Entry 7DCU (X-ray diffraction, 1.75 A resolution); this record covers chains C and D of the 5 polymer chains in the assembly.

Chain C:
Name: Heat shock factor protein 2
Organism: Homo sapiens
UniProt: Q03933 (HSF2_HUMAN); residues 7-112 here = UniProt positions 7-112
Chain sequence (113 residues; numbered 0 to 112; the number before each row is that of its first residue; numbering starts at 0):
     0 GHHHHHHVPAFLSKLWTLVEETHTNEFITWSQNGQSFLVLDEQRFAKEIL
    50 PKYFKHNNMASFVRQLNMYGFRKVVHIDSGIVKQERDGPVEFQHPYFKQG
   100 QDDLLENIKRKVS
Disordered / not traced: 0-6, 75-87, 112
Sequence notes: expression tag (0-6)
Metal / ion sites: Na+: Leu17, Val18, Glu20, Thr23, Asn24, Ile27
Swiss-Prot annotation at these positions:
  - DNA-binding region: Val7 to Ser112
  - motif: Lys108 to Ser112 (Nuclear localization signal)
  - cross-link: Lys82 (Glycyl lysine isopeptide (Lys-Gly) (interchain with G-Cter in SUMO2))
  - mutagenesis: Arg109 (R109G: Fails to translocate to nucleus)
Reported in the primary citation:
  - binding site for the 21-nt DNA strand (chain D): Arg63, Asn66, Arg109, Lys110, Ser112
  - self-association interface (contacts with another copy of this molecule): Lys13
  - post-translational modification sites: Lys82 (citing earlier work)

Chain D:
Molecule: 21-nt DNA strand
Organism: Homo sapiens
Sequence (21 nucleotides; numbered 0 to 20; the number before each row is that of its first residue; numbering starts at 0):
     0 TGCGTTCTAGAATATTCGCGG

Chain C / chain D interface:
Contacting residue pairs - 17 pairs, chain C then chain D:
  Ala9(C) - DA13(D)  phosphate contact
  Phe10(C) - DA13(D)  hydrogen bond to the phosphate
  Phe53(C) - DT14(D)  phosphate contact
  Lys54(C) - DT14(D)  hydrogen bond to the phosphate
  His55(C) - DT14(D)  salt bridge to the phosphate
  His55(C) - DT15(D)  phosphate contact
  Asn57(C) - DT15(D)  hydrogen bond to the phosphate
  Ser60(C) - DT14(D)  sugar contact
  Ser60(C) - DT15(D)  hydrogen bond to the phosphate
  Arg63(C) - DT15(D)  base contact
  Gln64(C) - DA13(D)  hydrogen bond to the phosphate
  Gln64(C) - DT14(D)  base contact
  Tyr68(C) - DT12(D)  sugar contact
  Tyr68(C) - DA13(D)  hydrogen bond to the phosphate
  Arg109(C) - DT12(D)  sugar contact
  Arg109(C) - DA13(D)  salt bridge to the phosphate
  Arg109(C) - DT14(D)  base contact
Interface residues without a listed pair, chain C (12 interface residues in all): Pro8
Interface residues without a listed pair, chain D (5 interface residues in all): DC16

Overview:
12 residues of chain C face 5 of chain D across their interface, with 6 hydrogen bonds and 2 salt bridges.
Polar contacts include Phe10(C)-DA13(D), Lys54(C)-DT14(D) and Asn57(C)-DT15(D). The paper reports a binding
site for the 21-nt DNA strand (chain D) at Arg63(C), Asn66(C) and Arg109(C) among others; a modification site
at Lys82(C).
Chain C is Heat shock factor protein 2 and chain D is a 21-nt DNA strand, both from Homo sapiens; the
structure, Crystal structure of HSF2 DNA-binding domain in complex with 3-site HSE DNA (21 bp), was determined
by X-ray diffraction (same publication as 7DCJ, 7DCS and 7DCT).
